6ZQJ - chains D and F of the 9 polymer chains in the assembly; structure by electron microscopy, 4.20 A resolution (low resolution: residue-level contacts below are approximate; hydrogen-bond / salt-bridge calls are withheld).

Chain D:
Molecule: Genome polyprotein
Organism: Spondweni virus
UniProtKB: C8XPB6 (C8XPB6_9FLAV); residues 1-505 here correspond to UniProt positions 290-794 (UniProt number = residue number + 289)
Chain sequence (505 residues; each row starts with the number of its first residue):
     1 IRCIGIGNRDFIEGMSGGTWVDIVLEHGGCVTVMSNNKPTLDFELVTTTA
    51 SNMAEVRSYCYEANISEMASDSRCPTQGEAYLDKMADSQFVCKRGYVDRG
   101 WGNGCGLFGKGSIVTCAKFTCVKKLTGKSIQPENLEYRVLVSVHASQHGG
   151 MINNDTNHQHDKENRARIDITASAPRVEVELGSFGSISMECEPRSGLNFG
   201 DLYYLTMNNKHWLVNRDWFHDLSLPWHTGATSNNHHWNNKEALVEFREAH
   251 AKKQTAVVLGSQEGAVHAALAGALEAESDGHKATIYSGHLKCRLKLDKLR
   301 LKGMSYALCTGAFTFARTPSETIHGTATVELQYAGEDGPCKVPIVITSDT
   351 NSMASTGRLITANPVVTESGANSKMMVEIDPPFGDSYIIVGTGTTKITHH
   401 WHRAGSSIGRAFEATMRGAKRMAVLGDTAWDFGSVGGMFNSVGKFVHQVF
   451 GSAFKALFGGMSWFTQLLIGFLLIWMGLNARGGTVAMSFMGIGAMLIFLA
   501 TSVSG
Not modelled in the structure: 505
Differences from the reference sequence: conflict N37 (Asp326 in C8XPB6), I187 (Phe476 in C8XPB6)
Disulfides: C3-C30, C60-C121, C74-C105, C92-C116, C191-C292, C309-C340

Chain F:
Molecule: prM
Organism: Spondweni virus
UniProtKB: C8XPB6 (C8XPB6_9FLAV); residues 1-169 here correspond to UniProt positions 121-289 (UniProt number = residue number + 120)
Chain sequence (169 residues; numbered 1 to 169; the number before each row is that of its first residue):
     1 VEVTKKGDTYYMFADKKDAGKVVTFETESGPNRCSIQAMDIGHMCPATMS
    51 YECPVLEPQYEPEDVDCWCNSTAAWIVYGTCTHKTTGETRRSRRSITLPS
   101 HASQKLETRSSTWLESREYSKYLIKVENWILRNPGYALVAAVIGWTLGSS
   151 RSQKIIFVTLLMLVAPAYS
Not modelled in the structure: 1-119

Chain D / chain F interface:
Pairs across the interface (11):
  F383(D) - I124(F)
  F383(D) - N128(F)
  G384(D) - I124(F)
  G405(D) - I124(F)
  S407(D) - E127(F)
  I408(D) - E127(F)
  A456(D) - L131(F)
  L457(D) - L131(F)
  G459(D) - L131(F)
  G459(D) - P134(F)
  G460(D) - L131(F)
Interface residues without a listed pair, chain D (12 interface residues in all): A354, P382, S406
Interface residues without a listed pair, chain F (6 interface residues in all): R132

In short:
The interface between chain D and chain F involves 12 residues on one side and 6 on the other.
Here chain D is Genome polyprotein and chain F is prM, both from Spondweni virus. Entry 6ZQJ (Cryo-EM
structure of trimeric prME spike of Spondweni virus) was determined by electron microscopy (same publication
as 6ZQI, 6ZQU, 6ZQV and 6ZQW).
